1XHV - chains A and B of the 6 polymer chains in the assembly; structure by X-ray diffraction, 2.50 A resolution.

Chain A (and B):
Protein: Type II restriction enzyme HincII
Source organism: Haemophilus influenzae
Notes: EC 3.1.21.4; chain B of this document is another copy of the same molecule, construct and numbering; everything in this record applies to it too
UniProt: P17743 (T2C2_HAEIN); residues 2-258 here correspond to UniProt positions 1-257 (UniProt number = residue number - 1)
Sequence (257 residues; numbered 2 to 258; the number before each row is that of its first residue):
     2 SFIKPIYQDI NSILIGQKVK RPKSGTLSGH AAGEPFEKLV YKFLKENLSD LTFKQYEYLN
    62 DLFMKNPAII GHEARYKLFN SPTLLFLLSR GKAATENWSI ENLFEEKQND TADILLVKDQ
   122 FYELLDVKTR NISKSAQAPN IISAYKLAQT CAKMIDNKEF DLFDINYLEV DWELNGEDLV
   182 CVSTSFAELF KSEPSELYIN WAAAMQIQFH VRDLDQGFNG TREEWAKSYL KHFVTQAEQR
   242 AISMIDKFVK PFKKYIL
Unresolved in the structure: 24-26 (chain B: 26-29, 258)
Sequence notes: conflict T130 (Arg129 in P17743), W173 (Ser172 in P17743)
Metal / ion sites: Mn2+ site 1: E38 (shared with 1 residue of chain H); Mn2+ site 2: E38, D114, V128 (shared with 1 residue of chain H); Mn2+ site 3: H73, E74 (shared with 1 residue of chain F); Mn2+ site 4: D114 (shared with 1 residue of chain G; 1 residue of chain H)

Chain A / chain B interface:
Residue-residue contacts - 54 pairs, chain A then chain B:
  T27(A) - E35(B)
  S29(A) - H31(B)  hydrogen bond
  H31(A) - H31(B)
  E35(A) - K24(B)
  K39(A) - K24(B)
  K39(A) - S25(B)  hydrogen bond (side chain-backbone)
  Q109(A) - G30(B)
  Y146(A) - K248(B)
  Y146(A) - F249(B)  hydrophobic
  A149(A) - F253(B)
  A153(A) - F253(B)  hydrophobic
  A153(A) - Y256(B)
  I156(A) - Y256(B)  hydrophobic
  D157(A) - Y256(B)  hydrogen bond
  W202(A) - M245(B)  hydrophobic
  A203(A) - A203(B)
  A203(A) - A205(B)  hydrogen bond (backbone-backbone)
  A205(A) - A203(B)  hydrogen bond (backbone-backbone)
  M206(A) - A203(B)  hydrophobic
  M206(A) - R241(B)
  M206(A) - F249(B)  hydrophobic
  L231(A) - Y256(B)  hydrophobic
  K232(A) - I257(B)
  F234(A) - F249(B)
  V235(A) - F249(B)
  V235(A) - V250(B)  hydrophobic
  V235(A) - F253(B)  hydrophobic
  V235(A) - I257(B)  hydrophobic
  E239(A) - V250(B)
  E239(A) - K254(B)  salt bridge
  R241(A) - M245(B)
  A242(A) - A242(B)
  M245(A) - W202(B)  hydrophobic
  M245(A) - A238(B)
  M245(A) - R241(B)
  M245(A) - M245(B)  hydrophobic
  I246(A) - A242(B)  hydrophobic
  K248(A) - Y146(B)
  F249(A) - Y146(B)  hydrophobic
  F249(A) - M206(B)  hydrophobic
  F249(A) - F234(B)
  F249(A) - V235(B)
  V250(A) - V235(B)  hydrophobic
  V250(A) - A238(B)  hydrophobic
  V250(A) - E239(B)
  F253(A) - Y146(B)  hydrophobic
  F253(A) - A149(B)
  F253(A) - V235(B)  hydrophobic
  Y256(A) - A153(B)
  Y256(A) - I156(B)  hydrophobic
  Y256(A) - D157(B)  hydrogen bond
  Y256(A) - L231(B)  hydrophobic
  I257(A) - K232(B)
  I257(A) - V235(B)  hydrophobic
Also at the interface, not in a pair above, chain A (35 interface residues in all): Q150, A204, A238, K254, K255
Also at the interface, not in a pair above, chain B (35 interface residues in all): Q109, Q150, A204, K228, I246

Summary:
The chain A/chain B interface involves 35 residues from each chain, with 6 hydrogen bonds and 1 salt bridge.
Polar pairs include E239(A)-K254(B), S29(A)-H31(B) and K39(A)-S25(B). H73(A) and E74(A) form the Mn2+ site 3.
E38(A), D114(A) and V128(A) coordinate Mn2+ site 2.
Chain A and chain B are both Type II restriction enzyme HincII (Haemophilus influenzae); the structure, HincII
bound to cleaved cognate DNA GTCGAC and Mn2+, was determined by X-ray diffraction together with 1XHU from the
same study.
